4UUK - chains B and I of the 12 polymer chains in the assembly; structure by electron microscopy, 12.50 A resolution (very low resolution: no residue pairs are listed; an interface is given only as per-side residue counts).

[Chain B (and I)]
Name: Dynamin-1
Source organism: Homo sapiens
Notes: EC 3.6.5.5; chain I of this document is another copy of the same molecule, construct and numbering; everything in this record applies to it too
UniProt: Q05193 (DYN1_HUMAN); numbering as in UniProt (aligned over 1-864)
Amino-acid sequence (864 residues; each row starts with the number of its first residue):
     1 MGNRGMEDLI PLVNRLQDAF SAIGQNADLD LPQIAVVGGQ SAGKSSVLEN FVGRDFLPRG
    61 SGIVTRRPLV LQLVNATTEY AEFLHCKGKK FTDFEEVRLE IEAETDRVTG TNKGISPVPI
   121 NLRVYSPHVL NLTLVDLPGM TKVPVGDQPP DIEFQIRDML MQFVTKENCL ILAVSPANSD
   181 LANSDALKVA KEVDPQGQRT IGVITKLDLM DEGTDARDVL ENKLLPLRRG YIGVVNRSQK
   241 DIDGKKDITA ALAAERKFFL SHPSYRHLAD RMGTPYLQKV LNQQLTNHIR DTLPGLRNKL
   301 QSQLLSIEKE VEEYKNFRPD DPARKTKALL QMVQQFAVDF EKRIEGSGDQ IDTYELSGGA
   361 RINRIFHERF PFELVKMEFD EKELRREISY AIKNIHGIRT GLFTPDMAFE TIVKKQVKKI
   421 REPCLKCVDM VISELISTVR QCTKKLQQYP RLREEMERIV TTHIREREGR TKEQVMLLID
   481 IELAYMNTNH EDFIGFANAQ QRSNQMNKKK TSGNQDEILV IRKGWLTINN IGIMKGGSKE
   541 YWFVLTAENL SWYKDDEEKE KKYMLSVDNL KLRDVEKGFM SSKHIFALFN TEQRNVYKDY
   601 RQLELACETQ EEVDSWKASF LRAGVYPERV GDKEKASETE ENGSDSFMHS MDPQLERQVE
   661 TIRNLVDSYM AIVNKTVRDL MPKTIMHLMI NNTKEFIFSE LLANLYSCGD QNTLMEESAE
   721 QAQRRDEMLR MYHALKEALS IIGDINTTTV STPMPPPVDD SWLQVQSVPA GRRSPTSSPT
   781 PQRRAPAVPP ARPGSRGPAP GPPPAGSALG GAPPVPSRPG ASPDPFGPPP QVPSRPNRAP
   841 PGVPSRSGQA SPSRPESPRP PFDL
Not modelled in the structure: 1-324, 347-356, 394-404, 446-447, 497-627, 632-652, 708-864
UniProt features mapped onto this chain:
  - region: Gly-38 to Ser-45 (G1 motif), Val-64 to Arg-66 (G2 motif), Asp-136 to Gly-139 (G3 motif), Thr-205 to Asp-208 (G4 motif), Val-235 to Ser-238 (G5 motif)
  - binding site (GDP): Ser-41, Gly-43, Lys-44, Ser-45, Ser-46, Arg-59, Gly-60, Lys-206, Asp-208, Asp-211, Asn-236, Arg-237, Gln-239
  - modified residue: Tyr-80 (Phosphotyrosine), Tyr-125 (3'-nitrotyrosine), Ser-306 (Phosphoserine), Ser-347 (Phosphoserine), Tyr-354 (Phosphotyrosine), Ser-512 (Phosphoserine), Ser-774 (Phosphoserine), Ser-778 (Phosphoserine), Arg-796 (Omega-N-methylarginine), Ser-822 (Phosphoserine), Ser-851 (Phosphoserine), Ser-857 (Phosphoserine)
  - natural variant: Gln-33 to Leu-864 (deletion: In DEE31B), Ala-177 (A177P: In DEE31A), Lys-206 (K206N: In DEE31A), Arg-237 (R237W: In DEE31A), Gln-284 to Leu-864 (deletion: In DEE31B), Gly-359 (G359A: In DEE31A)
  - mutagenesis: Gln-40 (Q40E: Impairs assembly-stimulated GTPase activity. Does not affect basal GTPase activity. Does not affect membrane binding. Does not affect self-assembly. Completely inhibits receptor internalization), Ser-41 (S41A: Impairs assembly-stimulated GTPase activity. Does not affect basal GTPase activity. Does not affect membrane binding. Does not affect self-assembly), Lys-44 (K44A: Inhibits receptor-mediated endocytosis. Significantly decreases endocytosis. Impairs receptor-mediated endocytosis. Impairs receptor-mediated endocytosis; when associated with 591-K--T-602 ...), Asp-180 (D180A: Inhibits assembly-stimulated GTPase activity. Significantly increases basal GTPase activity Does not affect membrane binding. Does not affect self-assembly), Arg-290 (R290A: Does not significantly affect receptor-mediated endocytosis; when associated with A-291 and A-292), Asp-291 (D291A: Does not significantly affect receptor-mediated endocytosis; when associated with A-290 and A-292), Thr-292 (T292A: Does not significantly affect receptor-mediated endocytosis; when associated with A-290 and A-291; T292A: Substantially reduces receptor-mediated endocytosis ...), Leu-293 (L293A: Substantially reduces receptor-mediated endocytosis; whena ssociated with A-292 and A-294), Pro-294 (P294A: Does not significantly affect receptor-mediated endocytosis. Substantially reduces receptor-mediated endocytosis; whena ssociated with A-292 and A-293), Leu-330 (L330R: Significantly decreases receptor-mediated endocytosis; when associated with R-334 and R-702), Gln-334 (Q334R: Significantly decreases receptor-mediated endocytosis; when associated with R-330 and R-702), Asp-406 (D406R: Significantly decreases receptor-mediated endocytosis; when associated with R-407 and W-488), 6 further mutagenesis entries in UniProt

[Chain B / chain I interface]
At this resolution (12 A) residue pairs are not listed: 5 residues of chain B and 7 of chain I lie at the interface.

[Overview]
5 residues of chain B and 7 residues of chain I are in contact. Curated annotation (UniProt) lists 13
GDP-binding residues and 29 mutagenesis sites on chain B.
Chain B and chain I are both Dynamin-1 (Homo sapiens); the structure, Human dynamin 1 K44A superconstricted
polymer stabilized with GTP strand 2, was determined by electron microscopy (same publication as 4UUD).
